Entry 4OZF (X-ray diffraction, 2.70 A resolution); this record covers chains G and H of the 5 polymer chains in the assembly.

# Chain G
Name: T-cell receptor, JR5.1 alpha chain
Organism: Homo sapiens
Notes: engineered mutation(s): T174C
Amino-acid sequence (202 residues; each row starts with the number of its first residue; note: 19 numbers in that range are skipped by the numbering (no residue carries them; nothing is unmodelled there)):
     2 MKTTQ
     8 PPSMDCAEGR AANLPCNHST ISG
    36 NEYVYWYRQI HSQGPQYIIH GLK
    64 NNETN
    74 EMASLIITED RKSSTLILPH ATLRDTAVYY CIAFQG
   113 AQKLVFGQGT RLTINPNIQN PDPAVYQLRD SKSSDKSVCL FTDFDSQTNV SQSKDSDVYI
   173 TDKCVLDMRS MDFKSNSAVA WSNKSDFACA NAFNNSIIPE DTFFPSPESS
Not modelled in the structure: 144-146, 199, 218-222
Disulfides: C23-C104, C151-C201

# Chain H
Name: T-cell receptor, JR5.1 beta chain
Organism: Homo sapiens
Notes: engineered mutation(s): S184C, C202A
Amino-acid sequence (244 residues; each row starts with the number of its first residue; note: 12 numbers in that range are skipped by the numbering (no residue carries them; nothing is unmodelled there)):
     2 MGVSQSPSNK VTEKGKDVEL RCDPISGH
    37 TALYWYRQSL GQGLEFLIYF QG
    63 NSAPDKSGLP SDRFSAERT
    83 GGSVSTLTIQ RTQQEDSAVY LCASSFRALA ADTQYFGPGT RLTVLEDLKN VFPPEVAVFE
   143 PSEAEISHTQ KATLVCLATG FYPDHVELSW WVNGKEVHSG VCTDPQPLKE QPALNDSRYA
   203 LSSRLRVSAT FWQNPRNHFR CQVQFYGLSE NDEWTQDRAK PVTQIVSAEA WGRAD
Not modelled in the structure: 2, 257
Disulfides: C23-C104, C158-C223

# Interface between chain G and chain H
Contacting residue pairs (92):
  Y38(G) - A113(H)  hydrophobic
  Y40(G) - A113(H)
  Y40(G) - D114(H)
  Y40(G) - T115(H)  hydrogen bond
  Y42(G) - T115(H)
  Y42(G) - Q116(H)  hydrogen bond (side chain-backbone)
  Y42(G) - F118(H)  hydrophobic
  Q44(G) - Q44(H)  hydrogen bond
  H46(G) - P187(H)
  H46(G) - Q188(H)  hydrogen bond
  S47(G) - L46(H)
  G49(G) - L103(H)
  G49(G) - G119(H)
  G49(G) - P120(H)
  P50(G) - L103(H)
  P50(G) - F118(H)
  Y52(G) - T115(H)
  Y52(G) - Y117(H)  hydrophobic
  H55(G) - T115(H)
  F107(G) - A113(H)
  F107(G) - D114(H)
  F107(G) - Q116(H)
  Q108(G) - A113(H)
  G109(G) - L111(H)
  G109(G) - A113(H)
  K115(G) - D67(H)  salt bridge
  L116(G) - Y42(H)
  L116(G) - Q116(H)
  L116(G) - F118(H)  hydrophobic
  F118(G) - L50(H)  hydrophobic
  D134(G) - H150(H)  salt bridge
  Y138(G) - S144(H)
  Y138(G) - A146(H)
  Y138(G) - E147(H)
  Y138(G) - H150(H)
  Q139(G) - S144(H)
  L140(G) - F141(H)
  L140(G) - E142(H)
  L140(G) - P143(H)  hydrophobic
  L140(G) - T155(H)
  L140(G) - V157(H)
  R141(G) - F141(H)
  R141(G) - E142(H)  hydrogen bond (backbone-backbone)
  D142(G) - A139(H)
  D142(G) - V140(H)
  D142(G) - F141(H)
  S143(G) - V140(H)  hydrogen bond (backbone-backbone)
  K148(G) - F141(H)
  V150(G) - F141(H)  hydrophobic
  V150(G) - L159(H)  hydrophobic
  L152(G) - T155(H)
  L152(G) - V157(H)  hydrophobic
  T154(G) - R208(H)
  D155(G) - R208(H)  salt bridge
  S168(G) - E192(H)
  D169(G) - Q193(H)  hydrogen bond
  Y171(G) - L190(H)  hydrophobic
  Y171(G) - E192(H)  hydrogen bond (side chain-backbone)
  Y171(G) - Q193(H)  hydrogen bond
  T173(G) - D186(H)  hydrogen bond
  T173(G) - S204(H)
  T173(G) - R206(H)  hydrogen bond
  D174(G) - D186(H)
  D174(G) - R206(H)
  C176(G) - C184(H)  disulfide
  C176(G) - R206(H)
  V177(G) - C184(H)  hydrogen bond (backbone-side chain)
  L178(G) - G182(H)
  L178(G) - V183(H)
  L178(G) - C184(H)  hydrophobic
  L178(G) - R208(H)
  D179(G) - S181(H)
  D179(G) - G182(H)  hydrogen bond (backbone-backbone)
  M180(G) - K153(H)
  M180(G) - G182(H)
  M180(G) - R208(H)
  R181(G) - H180(H)
  R181(G) - S181(H)  hydrogen bond (backbone-side chain)
  S182(G) - S181(H)
  M183(G) - K153(H)
  F185(G) - K153(H)
  F185(G) - R208(H)
  S187(G) - R208(H)  hydrogen bond
  S189(G) - R206(H)
  V191(G) - V157(H)  hydrophobic
  V191(G) - S204(H)
  V191(G) - R206(H)
  W193(G) - L159(H)  hydrophobic
  W193(G) - L190(H)  hydrophobic
  W193(G) - A202(H)  hydrophobic
  F215(G) - H150(H)
  P217(G) - A146(H)  hydrophobic
Other interface residues (no listed pair), chain G (51 interface residues in all): S149, I172, A190
Other interface residues (no listed pair), chain H (53 interface residues in all): F52, A112, R123, T151, L156, T161, T185, K191, V209, A252
Inter-chain disulfides: C176(G)-C184(H)

# In short
The interface between chain G and chain H involves 51 residues on one side and 53 on the other, with 1
disulfide bond, 15 hydrogen bonds and 3 salt bridges. Among the polar pairs are K115(G)-D67(H),
D134(G)-H150(H) and D155(G)-R208(H).
Chain G is T-cell receptor, JR5.1 alpha chain and chain H is T-cell receptor, JR5.1 beta chain, both from Homo
sapiens; the structure, JR5.1 protein complex, was determined by X-ray diffraction, deposited together with
4OZH and 4OZI.
